PDB entry 3O8X | X-ray diffraction, 2.74 A resolution | chains A and D of the 4 polymer chains in the assembly

Chain A:
Name: Antigen-presenting glycoprotein CD1d1
From: Mus musculus
Reference sequence: P11609 (CD1D1_MOUSE); residues 1-279 here correspond to UniProt positions 19-297 (UniProt number = residue number + 18)
Chain sequence (285 residues; each row starts with the number of its first residue):
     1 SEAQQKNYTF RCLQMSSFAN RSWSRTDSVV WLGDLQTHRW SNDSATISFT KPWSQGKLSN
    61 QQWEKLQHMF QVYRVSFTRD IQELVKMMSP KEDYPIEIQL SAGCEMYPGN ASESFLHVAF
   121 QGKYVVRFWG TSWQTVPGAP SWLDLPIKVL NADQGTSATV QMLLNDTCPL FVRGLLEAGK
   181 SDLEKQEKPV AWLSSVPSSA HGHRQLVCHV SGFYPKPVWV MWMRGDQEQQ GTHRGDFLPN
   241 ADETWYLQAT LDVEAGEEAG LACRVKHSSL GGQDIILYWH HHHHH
Unresolved in the structure: 1-6, 199-203, 280-285
Disulfide bonds: Cys104-Cys168, Cys208-Cys263
Glycans and other covalent adducts: N-acetylglucosamine (NAG) linked to Asn20, Asn42; glycan linked to Asn165
Differences from the reference sequence: variant His201 (Asp219 in P11609); expression tag (280-285)
Ligand contacts: GSL ((2S,3R)-3-hydroxy-2-(tetradecanoylamino)octadecyl alpha-D-galactopyranosiduronic acid): Cys12, Met69, Phe70, Val72, Tyr73, Ser76, Phe77, Asp80, Ile81, Leu84, Val85, Met88, Ala102, Leu116, Val118, Phe120, Val126, Trp133, Trp142, Leu143, Pro146, Leu150, Asp153, Gly155, Thr156, Thr159, Val160, Leu163, Leu164, Thr167, Cys168
Curated features (UniProtKB/Swiss-Prot):
  - binding site (a D-galactosylceramide): Asp80, Asp153 to Thr156
  - glycosylation (N-linked (GlcNAc...) asparagine): Asn7, Asn20, Asn42, Asn110, Asn165
Reported in the primary citation:
  - binding site for GSL: Asp80, Asp153
  - conformationally variable residues: Leu84, Val149, Leu150

Chain D:
Name: Vbeta8.2 chimera (Mouse variable domain, Human T-cell receptor beta-2 chain C region constant domain)
From: Mus musculus
Reference sequence: A0A5B9 (TRBC2_HUMAN); residues 130-240 here correspond to UniProt positions 18-128 (UniProt number = residue number - 112)
Chain sequence (241 residues; each row starts with the number of its first residue; numbering starts at 0):
     0 MEAAVTQSPR NKVAVTGGKV TLSCNQTNNH NNMYWYRQDT GHGLRLIHYS YGAGSTEKGD
    60 IPDGYKASRP SQENFSLILE LATPSQTSVY FCASGDEGYT QYFGPGTRLL VLEDLRNVTP
   120 PKVSLFEPSK AEISHTQKAT LVCLATGFYP DHVELSWWVN GKEVHSGVCT DPQPLKEQPA
   180 LNDSRYSLSS RLRVSATFWQ NPRNHFRCQV QFYGLSENDE WTQDRAKPVT QIVSAEAWGR
   240 A
Unresolved in the structure: 0-1
Disulfide bonds: Cys23-Cys91, Cys142-Cys207
Differences from the reference sequence: engineered mutation Cys168 (Ser56 in A0A5B9), Ser186 (Cys74 in A0A5B9)

How chain A and chain D interact:
Contacting residue pairs (8; chain A residue first):
  Glu83(A) with Tyr48(D), hydrogen bond; Tyr50(D), hydrogen bond
  Lys86(A) with Tyr48(D), hydrogen bond; Tyr50(D); Glu56(D)
  Met87(A) with Tyr50(D)
  Lys148(A) with Glu96(D), salt bridge
  Ala152(A) with Glu96(D)
Interface residues without a listed pair, chain A (6 interface residues in all): Val149
Interface residues without a listed pair, chain D (5 interface residues in all): Gly97

In short:
6 residues of chain A face 5 of chain D across their interface, with 3 hydrogen bonds and 1 salt bridge. Polar
pairs include Lys148(A)-Glu96(D), Glu83(A)-Tyr48(D) and Glu83(A)-Tyr50(D). Bound to chain A: compound GSL. The
paper reports a binding site for GSL at Asp80(A) and Asp153(A); conformational variability at Leu84(A),
Val149(A) and Leu150(A).
Here chain A is Antigen-presenting glycoprotein CD1d1 and chain D is Vbeta8.2 chimera (Mouse variable domain,
Human T-cell receptor beta-2 chain C region constant domain), both from Mus musculus. Entry 3O8X (Recognition
of Glycolipid Antigen by iNKT Cell TCR) was determined by X-ray diffraction, deposited together with 3O9W.
